5S5N - chains B and F of the 6 polymer chains in the assembly; structure by X-ray diffraction, 2.90 A resolution.

== Chain B ==
Protein: Tubulin beta-2B chain
From: Bos taurus
UniProtKB: Q6B856 (TBB2B_BOVIN); the author numbering skips numbers that UniProt does not, so the offset changes along the chain: 1-42 = UniProt 1-42; 45-360 = UniProt 43-358; 369-455 = UniProt 359-445
Chain sequence (445 residues; row label = number of the first residue in the row; note: 10 numbers in that range are skipped by the numbering (no residue carries them; nothing is unmodelled there)):
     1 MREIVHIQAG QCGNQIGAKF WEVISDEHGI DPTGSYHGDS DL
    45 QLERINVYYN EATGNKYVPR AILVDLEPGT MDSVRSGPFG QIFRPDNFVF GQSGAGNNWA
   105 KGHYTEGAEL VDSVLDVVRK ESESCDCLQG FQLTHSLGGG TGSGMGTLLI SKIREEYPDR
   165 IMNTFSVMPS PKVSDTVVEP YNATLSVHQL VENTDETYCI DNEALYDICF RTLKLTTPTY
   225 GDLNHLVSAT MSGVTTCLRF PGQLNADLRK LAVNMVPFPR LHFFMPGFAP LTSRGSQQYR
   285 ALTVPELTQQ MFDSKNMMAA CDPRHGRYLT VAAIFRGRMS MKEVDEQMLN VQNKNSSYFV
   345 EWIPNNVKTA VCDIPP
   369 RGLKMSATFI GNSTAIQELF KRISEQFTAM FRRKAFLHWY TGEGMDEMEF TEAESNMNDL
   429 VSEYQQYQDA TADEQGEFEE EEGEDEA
Not modelled in the structure: 276-280, 438-455
Curated features (UniProtKB/Swiss-Prot):
  - motif: Met-1 to Ile-4 (MREI motif)
  - binding site (GTP): Gln-11, Glu-71, Ser-140, Gly-144, Thr-145, Gly-146, Asn-206, Asn-228
  - binding site (Mg(2+)): Glu-71
  - modified residue: Ser-40 (Phosphoserine), Thr-57 (Phosphothreonine), Lys-60 (N6-acetyllysine), Ser-174 (Phosphoserine), Thr-287 (Phosphothreonine), Thr-292 (Phosphothreonine), Arg-320 (Omega-N-methylarginine), Glu-448 (5-glutamyl polyglutamate)
  - cross-link (Glycyl lysine isopeptide (Lys-Gly)): Lys-60 (interchain with G-Cter in ubiquitin), Lys-326 (interchain with G-Cter in ubiquitin)
Ion coordination: Mg2+: Gln-11 (together with GDP); Ca2+ near Glu-113 (its only coordinating residue here)
Residues lining bound ligands:
  - GDP (guanosine-5'-diphosphate): Gly-10, Gln-11, Cys-12, Gln-15, Ile-16, Asn-101, Ser-140, Gly-142, Gly-143, Gly-144, Thr-145, Gly-146, Ser-147, Val-171, Pro-173, Val-177, Asp-179, Glu-183, Asn-206, Leu-209, Tyr-224, Leu-227, Asn-228
  - N-methyl-4-sulfamoylbenzamide (W0Y): Ala-99, Gly-100, Asn-102, Lys-105, Trp-407

== Chain F ==
Protein: Tubulin-Tyrosine Ligase
From: Gallus gallus
UniProtKB: E1BQ43 (E1BQ43_CHICK); residue numbers follow UniProt; this construct covers 1-378
Chain sequence (384 residues; each row starts with the number of its first residue):
     1 MYTFVVRDEN SSVYAEVSRL LLATGQWKRL RKDNPRFNLM LGERNRLPFG RLGHEPGLVQ
    61 LVNYYRGADK LCRKASLVKL IKTSPELSES CTWFPESYVI YPTNLKTPVA PAQNGIRHLI
   121 NNTRTDEREV FLAAYNRRRE GREGNVWIAK SSAGAKGEGI LISSEASELL DFIDEQGQVH
   181 VIQKYLEKPL LLEPGHRKFD IRSWVLVDHL YNIYLYREGV LRTSSEPYNS ANFQDKTCHL
   241 TNHCIQKEYS KNYGRYEEGN EMFFEEFNQY LMDALNTTLE NSILLQIKHI IRSCLMCIEP
   301 AISTKHLHYQ SFQLFGFDFM VDEELKVWLI EVNGAPACAQ KLYAELCQGI VDVAISSVFP
   361 LADTGQKTSQ PTSIFIKLHH HHHH
Not modelled in the structure: 106-124, 156-158, 363-372, 383-384
Differences from the reference sequence: expression tag (379-384)
Ion coordination: Mg2+: Glu-331 (together with AMP-PCP)
Residues lining bound ligands: AMP-PCP (ACP; phosphomethylphosphonic acid adenylate ester): Lys-74, Ile-148, Lys-150, Ala-155, Gln-183, Lys-184, Tyr-185, Leu-186, Lys-198, Asp-200, Arg-202, Arg-222, His-239, Leu-240, Thr-241, Asn-242, Asp-318, Met-320, Ile-330, Glu-331, Asn-333

== Interface between chain B and chain F ==
Pairs across the interface (10; chain B residue first):
  Arg-311(B) with Arg-31(F)
  Leu-333(B) with Pro-56(F)
  Gln-336(B) with Arg-36(F), hydrogen bond
  Asn-337(B) with Thr-3(F); Arg-36(F); Gly-57(F); Leu-58(F)
  Lys-338(B) with Met-1(F)
  Ser-340(B) with Leu-30(F); Asn-34(F)
Other interface residues (no listed pair), chain B (9 interface residues in all): Ser-341, Glu-345, Asn-349
Other interface residues (no listed pair), chain F (12 interface residues in all): Lys-28, Asp-33, Glu-55

== Overview ==
9 residues of chain B and 12 residues of chain F are in contact; the contacts include 1 hydrogen bond. The
hydrogen-bonded pair is Gln-336(B)/Arg-36(F). Ligands of chain B: GDP and N-methyl-4-sulfamoylbenzamide. Bound
to chain F: AMP-PCP.
Here chain B is Tubulin beta-2B chain (Bos taurus) and chain F is Tubulin-Tyrosine Ligase (Gallus gallus).
Entry 5S5N (Tubulin-Z165170770-complex) was determined by X-ray diffraction, deposited together with 5S4L,
5S4M, 5S4N, 5S4O, 5S4P, 5S4Q and 52 further entries.
